9JTS - chains C and M of the 10 polymer chains in the assembly; structure by electron microscopy, 3.36 A resolution.

# Chain C
Protein: V(D)J recombination-activating protein 1
Source organism: Mus musculus
Notes: EC 3.1.-.-, 2.3.2.27
Reference sequence: P15919 (RAG1_MOUSE); numbering as in UniProt (aligned over 1-1040)
Amino-acid sequence (1040 residues; numbered 1 to 1040; the number before each row is that of its first residue):
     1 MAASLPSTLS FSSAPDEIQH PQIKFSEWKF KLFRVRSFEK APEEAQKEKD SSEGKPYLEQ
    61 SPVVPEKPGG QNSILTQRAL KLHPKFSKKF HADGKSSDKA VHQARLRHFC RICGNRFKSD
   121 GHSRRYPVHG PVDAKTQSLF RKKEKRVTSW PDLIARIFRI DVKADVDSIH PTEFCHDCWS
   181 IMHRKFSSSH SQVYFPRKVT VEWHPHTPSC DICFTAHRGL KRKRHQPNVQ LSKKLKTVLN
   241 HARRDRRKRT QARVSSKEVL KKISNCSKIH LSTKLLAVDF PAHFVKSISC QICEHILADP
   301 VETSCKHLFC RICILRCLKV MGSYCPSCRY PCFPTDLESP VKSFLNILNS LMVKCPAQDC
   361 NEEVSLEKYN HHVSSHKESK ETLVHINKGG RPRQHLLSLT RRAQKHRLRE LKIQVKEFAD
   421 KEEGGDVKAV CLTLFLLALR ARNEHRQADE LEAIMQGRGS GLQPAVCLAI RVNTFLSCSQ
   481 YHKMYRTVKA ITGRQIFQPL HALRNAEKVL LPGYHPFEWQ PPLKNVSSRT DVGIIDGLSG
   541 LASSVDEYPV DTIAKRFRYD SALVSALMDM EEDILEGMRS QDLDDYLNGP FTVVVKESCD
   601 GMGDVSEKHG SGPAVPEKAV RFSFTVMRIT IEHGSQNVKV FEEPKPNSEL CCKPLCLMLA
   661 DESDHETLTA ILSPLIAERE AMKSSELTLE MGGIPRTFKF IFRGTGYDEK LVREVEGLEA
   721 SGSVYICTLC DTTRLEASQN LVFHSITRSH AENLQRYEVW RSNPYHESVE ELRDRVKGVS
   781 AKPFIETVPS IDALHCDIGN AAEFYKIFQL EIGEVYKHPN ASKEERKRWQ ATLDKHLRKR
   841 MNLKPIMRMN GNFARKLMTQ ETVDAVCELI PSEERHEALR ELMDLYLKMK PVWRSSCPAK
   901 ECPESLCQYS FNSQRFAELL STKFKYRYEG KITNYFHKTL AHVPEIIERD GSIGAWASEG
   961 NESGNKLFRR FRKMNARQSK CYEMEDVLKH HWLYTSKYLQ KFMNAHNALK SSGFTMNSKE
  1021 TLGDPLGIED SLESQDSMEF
Disordered / not traced: 1-384, 1008-1040
Swiss-Prot annotation at these positions:
  - zinc finger: Cys-290 to Arg-329 (RING-type), Leu-351 to Lys-380 (RAG1-type)
  - DNA-binding region: Gly-389 to Gln-456 (NBD)
  - binding site (Zn(2+)): Cys-266, His-270, Cys-290, Cys-293, His-295, Cys-305, His-307, Cys-310, Cys-313, Cys-325, Cys-328, Cys-355, Cys-360, His-372, His-376
  - binding site (a divalent metal cation): Asp-600, Asp-708, Glu-962
  - site: Trp-893 (Essential for DNA hairpin formation, participates in base-stacking interactions near the cleavage site)
  - cross-link: Lys-233 (Glycyl lysine isopeptide (Lys-Gly) (interchain with G-Cter in ubiquitin))
  - mutagenesis: Lys-233 (K233M: Abolishes autoubiquitination), His-307 (H307A: Displays lower E3 ligase activity and affects the joining step of V(D)J recombination), Cys-325 (C325G: Loss of E3 ligase activity and affects the joining step of V(D)J recombination), Arg-391 (R391A: Defects in converting nicked products to hairpins; R391L: Impairs DNA-binding and hairpin formation while maintaining some nicking activity), Arg-393 (R393A: Impairs DNA-binding and hairpin formation while maintaining some nicking activity), Arg-401 (R401A: Allows robust hairpin activity), Arg-402 (R402A: Defects in converting nicked products to hairpins), Lys-405 (K405A: Reduced hairpin activity), His-406 (H406A: Allows robust hairpin activity), Arg-407 (R407A: Impairs DNA-binding and reduces hairpin formation without affecting nicking activity), Asn-443 (N443A: Impairs DNA-binding; when associated with A-445), His-445 (H445A: Impairs DNA-binding; when associated with A-443), 23 further mutagenesis entries in UniProt
Metal / ion sites: Ca2+: Asp-600, Gly-601 (shared with 1 residue of chain G); Zn2+: Cys-727, Cys-730, His-937, His-942

# Chain M
Molecule: 39-nt DNA strand
Sequence (39 nucleotides; row label = number of the first residue in the row):
    17 CACAGTGATG CAAATCAAGT GTGAAGCCAG ACAAAAACC

# Chain C / chain M interface
Residue-residue contacts (20):
  Leu-437(C) / DC44(M)  phosphate contact
  Arg-440(C) / DC43(M)  salt bridge to the phosphate
  Arg-440(C) / DC44(M)  phosphate contact
  Ala-441(C) / DC43(M)  phosphate contact
  Ala-441(C) / DC44(M)  hydrogen bond to the phosphate
  Asn-443(C) / DG42(M)  base contact
  Asn-443(C) / DC43(M)  sugar contact
  His-445(C) / DG42(M)  phosphate contact
  His-445(C) / DC43(M)  sugar contact
  Lys-645(C) / DC19(M)  phosphate contact
  Lys-645(C) / DA20(M)  salt bridge to the phosphate
  Leu-650(C) / DA20(M)  phosphate contact
  Asn-852(C) / DA18(M)  hydrogen bond to the base
  Arg-855(C) / DA18(M)  salt bridge to the phosphate
  Pro-891(C) / DC17(M)  base contact
  Arg-894(C) / DC17(M)  sugar contact
  Arg-894(C) / DA18(M)  salt bridge to the phosphate
  Ser-896(C) / DC17(M)  phosphate contact
  Glu-901(C) / DC17(M)  base contact
  Glu-959(C) / DA18(M)  sugar contact
Interface residues without a listed pair, chain C (19 interface residues in all): Phe-475, Asn-647, Ser-648, Glu-649, Ser-895
Interface residues without a listed pair, chain M (8 interface residues in all): DG21

# Overview
19 residues of chain C face 8 of chain M across their interface; the contacts include 2 hydrogen bonds and 4
salt bridges. Polar pairs include Asn-852(C)/DA18(M), Ala-441(C)/DC44(M) and Arg-440(C)/DC43(M).
Here chain C is V(D)J recombination-activating protein 1 (Mus musculus) and chain M is a 39-nt DNA strand.
Entry 9JTS (CryoEM structure of mouse RAG SEC-1DNA (12RSS side)) was determined by electron microscopy
together with 9JPU, 9JPX, 9JQN and 9JTU from the same study.
